Entry 3IYD (electron microscopy, 19.80 A resolution (very low resolution: no residue pairs are listed; an interface is given only as per-side residue counts)); this record covers chains D and J of the 10 polymer chains in the assembly.

== Chain D ==
Name: DNA-directed RNA polymerase subunit beta
Notes: EC 2.7.7.6
UniProtKB: P0A8T7 (RPOC_ECOLI); residue numbers follow UniProt; this construct covers 1-1407
Chain sequence (1413 residues; numbered 1 to 1413; the number before each row is that of its first residue):
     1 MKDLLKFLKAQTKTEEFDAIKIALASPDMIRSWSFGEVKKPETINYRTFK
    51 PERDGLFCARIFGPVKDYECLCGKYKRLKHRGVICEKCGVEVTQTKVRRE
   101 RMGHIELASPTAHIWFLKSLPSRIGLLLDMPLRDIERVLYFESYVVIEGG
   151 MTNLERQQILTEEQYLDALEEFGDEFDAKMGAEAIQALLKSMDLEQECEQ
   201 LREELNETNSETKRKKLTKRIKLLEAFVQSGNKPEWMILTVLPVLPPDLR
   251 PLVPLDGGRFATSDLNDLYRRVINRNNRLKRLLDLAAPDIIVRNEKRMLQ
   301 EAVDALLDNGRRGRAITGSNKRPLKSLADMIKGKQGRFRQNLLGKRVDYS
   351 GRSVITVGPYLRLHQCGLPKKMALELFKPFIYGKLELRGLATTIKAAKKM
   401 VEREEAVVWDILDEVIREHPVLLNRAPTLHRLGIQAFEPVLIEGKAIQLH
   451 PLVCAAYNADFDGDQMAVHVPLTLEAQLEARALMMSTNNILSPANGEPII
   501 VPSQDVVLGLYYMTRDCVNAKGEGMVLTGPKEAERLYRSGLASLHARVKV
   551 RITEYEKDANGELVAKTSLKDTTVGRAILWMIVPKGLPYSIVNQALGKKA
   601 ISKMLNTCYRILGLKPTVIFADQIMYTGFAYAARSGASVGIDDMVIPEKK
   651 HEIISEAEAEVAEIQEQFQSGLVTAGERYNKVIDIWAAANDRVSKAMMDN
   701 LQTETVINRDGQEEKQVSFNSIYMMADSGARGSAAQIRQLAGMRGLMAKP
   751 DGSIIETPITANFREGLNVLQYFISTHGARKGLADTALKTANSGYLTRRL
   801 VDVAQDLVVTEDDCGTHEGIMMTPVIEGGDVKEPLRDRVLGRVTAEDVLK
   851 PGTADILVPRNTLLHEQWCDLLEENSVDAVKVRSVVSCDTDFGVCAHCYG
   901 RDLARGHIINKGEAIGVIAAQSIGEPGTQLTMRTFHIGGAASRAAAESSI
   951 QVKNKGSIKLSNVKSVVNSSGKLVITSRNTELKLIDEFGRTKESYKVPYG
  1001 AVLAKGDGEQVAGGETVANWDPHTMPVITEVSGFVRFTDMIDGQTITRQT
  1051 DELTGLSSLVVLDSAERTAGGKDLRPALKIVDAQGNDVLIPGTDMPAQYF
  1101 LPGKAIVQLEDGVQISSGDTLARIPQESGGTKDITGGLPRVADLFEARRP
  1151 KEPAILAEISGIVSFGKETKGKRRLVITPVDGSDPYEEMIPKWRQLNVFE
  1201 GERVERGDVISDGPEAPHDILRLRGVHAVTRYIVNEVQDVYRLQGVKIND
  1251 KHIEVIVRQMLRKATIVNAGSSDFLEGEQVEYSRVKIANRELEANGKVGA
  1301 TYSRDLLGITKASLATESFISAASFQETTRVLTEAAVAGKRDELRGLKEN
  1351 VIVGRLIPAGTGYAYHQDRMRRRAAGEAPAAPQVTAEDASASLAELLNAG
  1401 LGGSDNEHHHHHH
Disordered / not traced: 1-14, 1383-1413
Sequence notes: expression tag (1408-1413)
Swiss-Prot annotation at these positions:
  - binding site (Zn(2+)): Cys70, Cys72, Cys85, Cys88, Cys814, Cys888, Cys895, Cys898
  - binding site (Mg(2+)): Asp460, Asp462, Asp464
  - modified residue: Lys983 (N6-acetyllysine)

== Chain J ==
Molecule: 98-nt DNA strand
Sequence (98 nucleotides; row label = number of the first residue in the row):
     1 CTTGTTATCCGCTCACAATTCCACACTAATTACGAGCCGGAAGCATAAAG
    51 TGTAAAGCCTTTTTTGCCTAAAATGTGATCTAGATCACATTTATTGCG

== How chain D and chain J interact ==
At this resolution (20 A) residue pairs are not listed: 23 residues of chain D and 13 of chain J lie at the interface.

== Overview ==
The interface between chain D and chain J involves 23 residues on one side and 13 on the other. UniProt lists
8 Zn2+-binding residues and 3 Mg2+-binding residues on chain D.
Here chain D is DNA-directed RNA polymerase subunit beta and chain J is a 98-nt DNA strand. Entry 3IYD
(Three-dimensional EM structure of an intact activator-dependent transcription initiation complex) was
determined by electron microscopy.
